PDB entry 6CUF | electron microscopy, 4.00 A resolution | chains D and A of the 24 polymer chains in the assembly

== Chain D (and A) ==
Name: Envelope glycoprotein gp41
From: Human immunodeficiency virus 1
Notes: chain A of this document is another copy of the same molecule, construct and numbering; everything in this record applies to it too
Reference sequence: Q2N0S7 (Q2N0S7_9HIV1); residues 512-664 here correspond to UniProt positions 509-661 (UniProt number = residue number - 3)
Chain sequence (153 residues; numbered 512 to 664; the number before each row is that of its first residue):
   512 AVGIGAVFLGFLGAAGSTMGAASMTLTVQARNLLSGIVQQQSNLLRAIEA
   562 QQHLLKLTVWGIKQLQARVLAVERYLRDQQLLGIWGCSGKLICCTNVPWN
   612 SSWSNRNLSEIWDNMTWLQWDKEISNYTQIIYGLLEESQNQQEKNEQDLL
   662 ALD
Disordered / not traced: 548-568
Disulfides: Cys-598/Cys-604
Glycans and other covalent adducts: N-acetylglucosamine (NAG) linked to Asn-637
Sequence notes: conflict Cys-605 (Thr602 in Q2N0S7)
From the paper describing this entry:
  - mutagenesis - V518L, V518M, V518W: decreased binding to VRC34.01
  - mutagenesis - V518A: unchanged binding to VRC34.01
  - post-translational modification sites: Asn-611 (citing earlier work)

== Interface between chain D and chain A ==
Contacting residue pairs (23; chain D residue first):
  Met-535(D) with Asn-651(A)
  Thr-538(D) with Ile-595(A)
  Ala-541(D) with Gln-591(A), hydrogen bond (backbone-side chain)
  Arg-542(D) with Gln-591(A); Ile-595(A); Glu-647(A), salt bridge
  Leu-545(D) with Leu-587(A); Arg-588(A); Gln-591(A)
  Ser-546(D) with Glu-584(A); Arg-588(A), hydrogen bond
  Leu-576(D) with Leu-576(A), hydrophobic; Val-580(A), hydrophobic
  Arg-579(D) with Val-580(A); Leu-581(A); Glu-584(A), salt bridge
  Val-580(D) with Val-580(A), hydrophobic
  Tyr-586(D) with Leu-587(A), hydrophobic; Gln-591(A)
  Leu-587(D) with Leu-587(A), hydrophobic
  Gly-600(D) with Gly-594(A)
  Lys-601(D) with Glu-654(A)
  Ile-603(D) with Glu-654(A)
Other interface residues (no listed pair), chain D (16 interface residues in all): Val-583, Ser-599
Other interface residues (no listed pair), chain A (14 interface residues in all): Gln-577, Ser-599

== In short ==
16 residues of chain D face 14 of chain A across their interface; the contacts include 2 hydrogen bonds and 2
salt bridges. Among the polar pairs are Arg-542(D)/Glu-647(A), Arg-579(D)/Glu-584(A) and
Ala-541(D)/Gln-591(A). N-acetylglucosamine is covalently linked to Asn-637(D). From the paper: V518L, V518M
and V518W of chain D reduce binding to VRC34.01; a modification site at Asn-611(D).
Chain D and chain A are both Envelope glycoprotein gp41 (Human immunodeficiency virus 1); the structure,
Cryo-EM structure at 4.2 A resolution of vaccine-elicited antibody vFP1.01 in complex with HIV-1 Env BG505
..., was determined by electron microscopy, deposited together with 6CUE.
